4Y59 - chains B and D of the 4 polymer chains in the assembly; structure by X-ray diffraction, 1.22 A resolution.

== Chain B (and D) ==
Molecule: Streptavidin
Organism: Streptomyces avidinii
Notes: chain D of this document is another copy of the same molecule, construct and numbering; everything in this record applies to it too
Reference sequence: P22629 (SAV_STRAV); residues 15-135 here correspond to UniProt positions 39-159 (UniProt number = residue number + 24)
Chain sequence (121 residues; each row starts with the number of its first residue):
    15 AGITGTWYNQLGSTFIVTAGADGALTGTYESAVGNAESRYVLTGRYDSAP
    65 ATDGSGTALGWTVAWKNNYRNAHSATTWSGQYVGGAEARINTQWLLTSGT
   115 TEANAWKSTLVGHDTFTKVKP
Ligand contacts: T21 (2-[3-(trifluoromethyl)phenyl]furo[3,2-c]pyridin-4(5H)-one): N23, S27, Y43, S45, W79, A86, S88, T90, W92, W108, L110, D128
UniProt features mapped onto this chain:
  - motif: R59 to D61 (Cell attachment site)
  - binding site (biotin): Y43, Y54, W92, W108, W120

== Interface between chain B and chain D ==
Residue-residue contacts (7; chain B residue first):
  Q107(B) with V125(D), hydrogen bond (side chain-backbone); G126(D); H127(D)
  V125(B) with Q107(D), hydrogen bond (backbone-side chain)
  G126(B) with Q107(D)
  H127(B) with Q107(D); H127(D), hydrogen bond

== In short ==
The chain B/chain D interface involves 4 residues from each chain, with 3 hydrogen bonds. Polar pairs include
Q107(B)-V125(D) and H127(B)-H127(D). Ligands of chain B: compound T21. Curated annotation (UniProt) lists 5
biotin-binding residues on chain B.
Chain B and chain D are both Streptavidin (Streptomyces avidinii); the structure, Crystal structure of
ALiS1-Streptavidin complex, was determined by X-ray diffraction together with 4Y5D from the same study.
